3QSY - chains B and D of the 3 polymer chains in the assembly; structure by X-ray diffraction, 3.20 A resolution.

# Chain B
Name: Translation initiation factor 2 subunit alpha
From: Sulfolobus solfataricus
Notes: fragment: domain 3
UniProtKB: Q97Z79 (IF2A_SULSO); residue numbers follow UniProt; this construct covers 176-264
Amino-acid sequence (89 residues; row label = number of the first residue in the row):
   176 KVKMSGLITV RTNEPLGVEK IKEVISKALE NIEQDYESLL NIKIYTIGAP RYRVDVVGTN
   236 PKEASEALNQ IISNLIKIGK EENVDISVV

# Chain D
Molecule: tRNA
From: Escherichia coli
Sequence (77 nucleotides; row label = number of the first residue in the row):
     1 CGCGGGGUGG AGCAGCC
   17A U
    18 GGUAGCUCGU CGGGCUCAUA ACCCGAAGAU CGUCGGUUCA AAUCCGGCCC CCGCAACCA
Glycans and other covalent adducts: methionine (MET) linked to A76

# Chain B / chain D interface
Pairs across the interface (5; chain B residue first):
  Ile222(B) - C17(D)  phosphate contact
  Gly223(B) - C16(D)  base contact
  Ala224(B) - C17(D)  phosphate contact
  Arg226(B) - C17(D)  salt bridge to the phosphate
  Arg228(B) - C62(D)  sugar contact
Other interface residues (no listed pair), chain B (9 interface residues in all): Thr184, Pro225, Val263, Val264
Other interface residues (no listed pair), chain D (4 interface residues in all): U17A

# In short
Chain B and chain D form an interface of 9 and 4 residues respectively; the contacts include 1 salt bridge.
The salt-bridged pair is Arg226(B)-C17(D). Covalently linked methionine: at A76(D).
Here chain B is Translation initiation factor 2 subunit alpha (Sulfolobus solfataricus) and chain D is tRNA
(Escherichia coli). Entry 3QSY (Recognition of the methionylated initiator tRNA by the translation initiation
factor 2 in Archaea) was determined by X-ray diffraction.
